Entry 3PCL (X-ray diffraction, 2.15 A resolution); this record covers chains M and Q of the 12 polymer chains in the assembly.

# Chain M (and Q)
Protein: Protocatechuate 3,4-dioxygenase
Organism: Pseudomonas putida
Notes: EC 1.13.11.3; chain Q of this document is another copy of the same molecule, construct and numbering; everything in this record applies to it too
UniProtKB: P00437 (PCXB_PSEPU); residues 301-538 here correspond to UniProt positions 1-238 (UniProt number = residue number - 300)
Chain sequence (238 residues; row label = number of the first residue in the row):
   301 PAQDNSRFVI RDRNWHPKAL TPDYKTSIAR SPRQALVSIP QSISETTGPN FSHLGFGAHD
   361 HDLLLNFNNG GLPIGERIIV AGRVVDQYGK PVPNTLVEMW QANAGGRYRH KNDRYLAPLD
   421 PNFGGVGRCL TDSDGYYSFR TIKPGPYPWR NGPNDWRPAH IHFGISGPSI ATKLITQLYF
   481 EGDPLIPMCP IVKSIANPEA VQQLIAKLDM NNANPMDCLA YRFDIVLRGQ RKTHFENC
Not modelled in the structure: 368-370, 537-538
Metal / ion sites: Fe ion: Tyr-408, His-460, His-462 (together with 2-hydroxyisonicotinic acid N-oxide, cyanide ion)
Small-molecule neighbours: 2-hydroxyisonicotinic acid N-oxide (INO): Tyr-324, Tyr-408, Tyr-447, Trp-449, Arg-457, His-460, His-462, Gln-477, Ile-491

# Interface between chain M and chain Q
Residue-residue contacts (15):
  His-361(M) / Phe-535(Q)
  Asp-362(M) / Phe-535(Q)
  Ile-379(M) / His-534(Q)
  Ser-438(M) / Phe-535(Q)
  Arg-440(M) / Phe-535(Q)
  Asn-511(M) / Val-309(Q)
  Asn-511(M) / Tyr-388(Q)
  Asn-511(M) / Arg-531(Q)  hydrogen bond (backbone-side chain)
  Asn-512(M) / Arg-531(Q)
  Asn-512(M) / His-534(Q)  hydrogen bond (backbone-side chain)
  Ala-513(M) / Arg-531(Q)  hydrogen bond (backbone-side chain)
  Asn-514(M) / Arg-531(Q)  hydrogen bond
  Asn-514(M) / His-534(Q)  hydrogen bond (side chain-backbone)
  Asn-514(M) / Phe-535(Q)
  Asn-514(M) / Glu-536(Q)
Other interface residues (no listed pair), chain M (11 interface residues in all): Phe-439, Asp-517

# Overview
The interface between chain M and chain Q involves 11 residues on one side and 6 on the other, with 5 hydrogen
bonds. Polar pairs include Asn-511(M)/Arg-531(Q), Asn-512(M)/His-534(Q) and Ala-513(M)/Arg-531(Q). Ligands of
chain M: 2-hydroxyisonicotinic acid N-oxide.
Chain M and chain Q are both Protocatechuate 3,4-dioxygenase (Pseudomonas putida); the structure, Structure of
protocatechuate 3,4-dioxygenase complexed with 2-hydroxyisonicotinic acid N-oxide and cyanide, was determined
by X-ray diffraction (same publication as 3PCA, 3PCJ, 3PCK and 3PCM).
